5DS7 - chains A and B of the 3 polymer chains in the assembly; structure by X-ray diffraction, 2.00 A resolution.

== Chain A (and B) ==
Protein: Nitrogen regulatory protein P-II
Source organism: Thiomonas intermedia (strain K12)
Notes: chain B of this document is another copy of the same molecule, construct and numbering; everything in this record applies to it too
UniProtKB: D5X329 (D5X329_THIK1); residue numbers follow UniProt; this construct covers 1-108
Amino-acid sequence (108 residues; row label = number of the first residue in the row):
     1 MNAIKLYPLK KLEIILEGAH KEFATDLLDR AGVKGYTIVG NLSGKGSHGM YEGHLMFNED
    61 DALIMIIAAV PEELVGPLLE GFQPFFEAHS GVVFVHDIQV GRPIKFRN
Not modelled in the structure: 1-3, 53-61, 104-108 (chain B: 1-2, 108)
Ligand contacts:
  - adenosine monophosphate (AMP), molecule 1: Ile15, Ser43, Gly44, Lys45, Gly46, Ser47, His48, Tyr51, Leu63, Ser90, Gly91, Val92, Phe94
  - adenosine monophosphate (AMP), molecule 2: Gly35, Tyr36, Thr37, Ile67, Ala68, Ala69
What the authors report for this chain:
  - binding site for adenosine monophosphate: Lys105
  - conformationally variable residues (side-chain flip): Arg102

== Interface between chain A and chain B ==
Residue-residue contacts (34; chain A residue first):
  Lys10(A) - Gln99(B)
  Glu13(A) - Lys11(B)  salt bridge
  Ile15(A) - Thr37(B)
  Leu42(A) - Ile38(B)
  Leu42(A) - Val39(B)  hydrophobic
  Ser43(A) - Thr37(B)
  Ser43(A) - Ile38(B)  hydrogen bond (backbone-backbone)
  Gly44(A) - Tyr36(B)
  Lys45(A) - Asp29(B)  salt bridge
  Lys45(A) - Val33(B)
  Lys45(A) - Lys34(B)
  Lys45(A) - Gly35(B)
  Lys45(A) - Tyr36(B)  hydrogen bond (backbone-backbone)
  Met50(A) - Tyr36(B)
  Leu79(A) - Leu6(B)  hydrophobic
  Glu80(A) - Ala3(B)
  Glu80(A) - Ile4(B)
  Gln83(A) - Ile4(B)
  Phe86(A) - Arg102(B)  hydrogen bond (backbone-side chain)
  Gly91(A) - Arg102(B)  hydrogen bond (backbone-side chain)
  Gly91(A) - Lys105(B)  hydrogen bond (backbone-side chain)
  Val92(A) - Phe106(B)  hydrophobic
  Val93(A) - Gln99(B)
  Val93(A) - Val100(B)
  Phe94(A) - Lys11(B)
  Phe94(A) - Ala69(B)  hydrophobic
  Phe94(A) - Ile98(B)  hydrophobic
  Phe94(A) - Gln99(B)
  Phe94(A) - Val100(B)  hydrophobic
  Phe94(A) - Phe106(B)  hydrophobic
  Val95(A) - Ile98(B)
  Val95(A) - Gln99(B)  hydrogen bond (backbone-backbone)
  His96(A) - Lys11(B)  hydrogen bond
  His96(A) - Ile98(B)
Interface residues without a listed pair, chain A (22 interface residues in all): Val39, Met65, Val75, Glu87
Interface residues without a listed pair, chain B (24 interface residues in all): Glu13, Lys21, Ile67, His96, Asp97

== Summary ==
Chain A and chain B form an interface of 22 and 24 residues respectively, with 7 hydrogen bonds and 2 salt
bridges. Among the polar pairs are Glu13(A)-Lys11(B), Lys45(A)-Asp29(B) and Phe86(A)-Arg102(B). Ligands of
chain A: adenosine monophosphate. The paper reports a binding site for adenosine monophosphate at Lys105(A);
conformational variability at Arg102(A).
Chain A and chain B are both Nitrogen regulatory protein P-II (Thiomonas intermedia (strain K12)); the
structure, 2.0 A Structure of CPII, a nitrogen regulatory PII-like protein from Thiomonas intermedia K12,
bound AMP, was determined by X-ray diffraction, deposited together with 5DRK, 5D4L, 5D4N, 5D4O and 5D4P.
